8UX9 - chains B and C of the 3 polymer chains in the assembly; structure by electron microscopy, 3.20 A resolution.

== Chain B (and C) ==
Molecule: AriA
Source organism: Escherichia coli B185
Notes: chain C of this document is another copy of the same molecule, construct and numbering; everything in this record applies to it too
UniProt: D6IC77 (D6IC77_ECOLX); residues 1-464 here = UniProt positions 1-464
Sequence (464 residues; each row starts with the number of its first residue):
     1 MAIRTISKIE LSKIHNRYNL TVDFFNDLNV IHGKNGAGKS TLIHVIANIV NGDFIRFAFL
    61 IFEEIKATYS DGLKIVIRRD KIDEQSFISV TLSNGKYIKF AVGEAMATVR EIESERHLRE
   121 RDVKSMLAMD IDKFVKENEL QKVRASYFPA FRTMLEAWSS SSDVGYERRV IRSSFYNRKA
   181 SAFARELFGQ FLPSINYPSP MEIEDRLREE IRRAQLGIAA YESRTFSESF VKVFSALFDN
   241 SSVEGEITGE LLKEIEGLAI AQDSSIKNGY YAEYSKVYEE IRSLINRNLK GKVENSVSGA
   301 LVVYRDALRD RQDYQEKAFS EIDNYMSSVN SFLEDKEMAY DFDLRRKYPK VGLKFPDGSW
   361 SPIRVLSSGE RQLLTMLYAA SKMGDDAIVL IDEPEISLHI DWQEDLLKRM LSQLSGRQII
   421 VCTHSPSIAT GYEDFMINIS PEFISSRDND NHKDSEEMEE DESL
Not modelled in the structure: 1-2, 113-124, 161-174, 239-250, 289-296, 445-464 (chain C: 1-2, 113-123, 162-171, 239-248, 288-296, 445-464)
Residues lining bound ligands:
  - ATP-gamma-S (AGS; phosphothiophosphoric acid-adenylate ester), molecule 1: His15, Tyr18, Lys34, Asn35, Gly36, Ala37, Gly38, Lys39, Ser40, Thr41, Glu393, His424, Phe443
  - ATP-gamma-S (AGS), molecule 2: Lys336, Phe355, Val365, Ser367, Ser368, Gly369, Glu370, Ser397

== Interface between chain B and chain C ==
Residue-residue contacts - 45 pairs, chain B then chain C:
  Gly33(B) with His399(C)
  Asn35(B) with Ser397(C); His399(C), hydrogen bond (side chain-backbone); Trp402(C)
  Phe151(B) with Met154(C), hydrophobic
  Thr153(B) with Phe188(C)
  Met154(B) with Met154(C), hydrophobic; Leu187(C)
  Ala157(B) with Leu187(C); Phe188(C), hydrophobic
  Trp158(B) with Phe183(C); Leu187(C)
  Phe183(B) with Met154(C), hydrophobic; Trp158(C); Phe183(C), hydrophobic
  Glu186(B) with Ser161(C)
  Leu187(B) with Met154(C), hydrophobic; Trp158(C), hydrophobic; Ser161(C)
  Phe188(B) with Met154(C), hydrophobic; Ala157(C), hydrophobic
  Phe355(B) with Arg17(C); Phe443(C), hydrophobic
  Pro356(B) with Phe443(C)
  Ser359(B) with Arg17(C), hydrogen bond
  Trp360(B) with Arg17(C)
  Ser361(B) with Arg17(C)
  Ser367(B) with Gly36(C)
  Gly369(B) with Asn35(C)
  Glu370(B) with Asn35(C); Gly36(C)
  Ser397(B) with Asn35(C), hydrogen bond (backbone-side chain); Glu393(C); His424(C)
  Leu398(B) with Asn35(C); His424(C)
  His399(B) with Gly33(C); Asn35(C), hydrogen bond (backbone-side chain); His424(C)
  Ile400(B) with His424(C); Pro426(C)
  Trp402(B) with Asn35(C)
  His424(B) with His399(C); Ile400(C)
  Pro426(B) with Ile400(C)
Interface residues without a listed pair, chain B (30 interface residues in all): Lys34, Leu155, Ser160, Ile396
Interface residues without a listed pair, chain C (23 interface residues in all): Lys34, Thr153, Glu186, Leu398

== Overview ==
Chain B and chain C form an interface of 30 and 23 residues respectively, with 4 hydrogen bonds. Among the
polar pairs are Asn35(B)-His399(C), Ser359(B)-Arg17(C) and Ser397(B)-Asn35(C). Chain B binds ATP-gamma-S.
Both chains are AriA (Escherichia coli B185). Entry 8UX9 (Asymmetric unit of the PARIS Immune Complex at 3.2
Angstrom Resolution) was determined by electron microscopy.
